PDB entry 7SZK | electron microscopy, 2.94 A resolution | chains D and Y of the 8 polymer chains in the assembly

Chain D:
Molecule: DNA-directed RNA polymerase subunit beta'
From: Escherichia coli K-12
Notes: EC 2.7.7.6
UniProtKB: P0A8T7 (RPOC_ECOLI); residue numbers follow UniProt; this construct covers 1-1407
Sequence (1407 residues; numbered 1 to 1407; the number before each row is that of its first residue):
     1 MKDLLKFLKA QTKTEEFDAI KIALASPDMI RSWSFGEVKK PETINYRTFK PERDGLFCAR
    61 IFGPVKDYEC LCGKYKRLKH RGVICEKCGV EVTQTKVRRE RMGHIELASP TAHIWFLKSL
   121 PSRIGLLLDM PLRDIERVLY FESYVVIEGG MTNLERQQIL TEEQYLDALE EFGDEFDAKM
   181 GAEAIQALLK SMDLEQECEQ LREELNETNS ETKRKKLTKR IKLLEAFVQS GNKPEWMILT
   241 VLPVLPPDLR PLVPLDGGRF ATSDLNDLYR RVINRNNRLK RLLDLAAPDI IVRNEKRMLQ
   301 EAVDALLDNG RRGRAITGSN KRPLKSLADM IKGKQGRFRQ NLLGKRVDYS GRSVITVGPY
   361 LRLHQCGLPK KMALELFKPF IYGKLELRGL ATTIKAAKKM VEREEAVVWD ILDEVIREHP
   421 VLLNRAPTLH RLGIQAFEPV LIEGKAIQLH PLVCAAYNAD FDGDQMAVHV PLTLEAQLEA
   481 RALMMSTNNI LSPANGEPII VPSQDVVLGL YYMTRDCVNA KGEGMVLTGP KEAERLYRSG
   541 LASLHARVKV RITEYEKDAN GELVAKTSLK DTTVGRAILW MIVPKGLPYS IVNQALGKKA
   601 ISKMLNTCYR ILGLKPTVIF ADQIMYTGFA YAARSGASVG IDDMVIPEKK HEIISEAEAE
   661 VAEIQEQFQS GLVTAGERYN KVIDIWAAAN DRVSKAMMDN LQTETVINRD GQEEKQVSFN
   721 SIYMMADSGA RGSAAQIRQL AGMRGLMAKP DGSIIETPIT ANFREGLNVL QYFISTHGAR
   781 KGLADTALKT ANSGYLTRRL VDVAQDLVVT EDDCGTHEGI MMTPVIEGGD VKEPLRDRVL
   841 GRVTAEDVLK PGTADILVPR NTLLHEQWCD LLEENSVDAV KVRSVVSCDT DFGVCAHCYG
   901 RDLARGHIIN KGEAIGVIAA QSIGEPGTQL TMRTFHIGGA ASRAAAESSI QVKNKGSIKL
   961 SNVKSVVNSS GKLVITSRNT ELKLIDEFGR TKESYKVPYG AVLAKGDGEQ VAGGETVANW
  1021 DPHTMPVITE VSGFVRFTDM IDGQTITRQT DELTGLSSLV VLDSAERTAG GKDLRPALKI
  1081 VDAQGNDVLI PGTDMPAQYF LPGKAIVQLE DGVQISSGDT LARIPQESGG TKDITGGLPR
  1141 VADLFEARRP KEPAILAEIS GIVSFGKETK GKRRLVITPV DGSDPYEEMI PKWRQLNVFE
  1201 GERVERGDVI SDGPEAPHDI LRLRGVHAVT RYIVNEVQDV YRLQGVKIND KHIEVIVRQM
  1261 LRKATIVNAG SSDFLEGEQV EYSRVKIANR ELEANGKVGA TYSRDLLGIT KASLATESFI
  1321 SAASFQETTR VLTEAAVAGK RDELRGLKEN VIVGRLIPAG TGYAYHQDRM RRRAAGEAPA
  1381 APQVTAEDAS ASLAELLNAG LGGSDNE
Unresolved in the structure: 1-13, 932-945, 1126-1134, 1377-1407
Metal / ion sites: Zn2+ site 1: Cys-70, Cys-72, Cys-85, Cys-88; Mg2+: Asp-460, Asp-462, Asp-464; Zn2+ site 2: Cys-814, Cys-888, Cys-895, Cys-898

Chain Y:
Molecule: 64-nt DNA strand
Sequence (64 nucleotides; each row starts with the number of its first residue):
     1 CTCGTAGAGT CCGTGTCAGT GGTGGCGCAT TATAGGGAGT TATTCCGGCC TGACAAGAGG
    61 AAAT
Unresolved in the structure: 19-64

Chain D / chain Y interface:
Pairs across the interface (9):
  Lys-118(D) / DG15(Y)  phosphate contact
  Glu-211(D) / DG7(Y)  phosphate contact
  Thr-212(D) / DG7(Y)  phosphate contact
  Lys-213(D) / DA6(Y)  sugar contact
  Lys-213(D) / DG7(Y)  salt bridge to the phosphate
  Arg-339(D) / DA18(Y)  salt bridge to the phosphate
  Tyr-795(D) / DA18(Y)  sugar contact
  Lys-1172(D) / DG9(Y)  salt bridge to the phosphate
  Glu-1327(D) / DC17(Y)  phosphate contact
Interface residues without a listed pair, chain D (9 interface residues in all): Ser-210

Summary:
9 residues of chain D and 6 residues of chain Y are in contact, with 3 salt bridges. Among the polar pairs are
Lys-213(D)/DG7(Y), Arg-339(D)/DA18(Y) and Lys-1172(D)/DG9(Y). Cys-70(D), Cys-72(D), Cys-85(D) and Cys-88(D)
coordinate Zn2+ site 1. Asp-460(D), Asp-462(D) and Asp-464(D) form the Mg2+ site.
Here chain D is DNA-directed RNA polymerase subunit beta' (Escherichia coli K-12) and chain Y is a 64-nt DNA
strand. Entry 7SZK (Cryo-EM structure of 27a bound to E. coli RNAP and rrnBP1 promoter complex) was determined
by electron microscopy, deposited together with 7SZJ.
